7S0S - chains C and E of the 35 polymer chains in the assembly; structure by electron microscopy, 3.05 A resolution.

Chain C:
Molecule: 23S rRNA
Organism: Mycolicibacterium smegmatis
Sequence (3120 nucleotides; numbered 1 to 3120; the number before each row is that of its first residue):
     1 UAAGUGUUUA AGGGCGCAUG GUGGAUGCCU UGGCACUGGG AGCCGAUGAA GGACGUAGGA
    61 GGCUGCGAUA AGCCUCGGGG AGCUGUCAAC CGAGCGUUGA UCCGAGGAUG UCCGAAUGGG
   121 GAAACCCGGC ACGAGUGAUG UCGUGUCACC AGGCGCUGAA UAUAUAGGCG UCUGGGGGGA
   181 ACGCGGGGAA GUGAAACAUC UCAGUACCCG UAGGAAGAGA AAACAAAAUG UGAUUCCGUG
   241 AGUAGUGGCG AGCGAAAGCG GAGGAUGGCU AAACCGUAUG CAUGUGAUAC CGGGUAGGGG
   301 UUGUGUGUGC GGGGUUGUGG GACCUAUCUU UCCGGCUCUA CCUGGCUGGA GGGCAGUGAG
   361 AAAAUGUUGU GGUUAGCGGA AAUGGCUUGG GAUGGCCUGC CGUAGACGGU GAGAGCCCGG
   421 UACGUGAAAA CCCGACGUCU GUCUUGAUGG UGUUCCCGAG UAGCAGCGGG CCCGUGGAAU
   481 CUGCUGUGAA UCUGCCGGGA CCACCCGGUA AGCCUGAAUA CUUCCCAGUG ACCGAUAGCG
   541 GAUUAGUACC GUGAGGGAAU GGUGAAAAGU ACCCCGGGAG GGGAGUGAAA GAGUACCUGA
   601 AACCGUGCGC UUACAAUCCG UCAGAGCCCU CGACGUGUCG UGGGGUGAUG GCGUGCCUUU
   661 UGAAGAAUGA GCCUGCGAGU CAGGGACAUG UCGCGAGGUU AACCCGGGUG GGGUAGCCGC
   721 AGCGAAAGCG AGUCUGAAUA GGGCGUAUCC ACACAAGAGU GUGUGGUGUA GUGGUGUGUU
   781 CUGGACCCGA AGCGGAGUGA UCUACCCAUG GCCAGGGUGA AGCGCGGGUA AGACCGCGUG
   841 GAGGCCCGAA CCCACUUAGG UUGAAGACUG AGGGGAUGAG CUGUGGGUAG GGGUGAAAGG
   901 CCAAUCAAAC UCCGUGAUAG CUGGUUCUCC CCGAAAUGCA UUUAGGUGCA GCGUCGCAUG
   961 UUUCUUGCCG GAGGUAGAGC UACUGGAUGG CCGAUGGGCC CCACAGGGUU ACUGACGUCA
  1021 GCCAAACUCC GAAUGCCGGU AAGUCCAAGA GUGCGGCAGU GAGACGGCGG GGGAUAAGCU
  1081 CCGUGCGUCG AGAGGGAAAC AGCCCAGAUC GCCGGCUAAG GCCCCUAAGC GUGUGCUAAG
  1141 UGGAAAAGGA UGUGCAGUCG CGAAGACAAC CAGGAGGUUG GCUUAGAAGC AGCCACCCUU
  1201 GAAAGAGUGC GUAAUAGCUC ACUGGUCAAG UGAUUGUGCG CCGAUAAUGU AGCGGGGCUC
  1261 AAGCACACCG CCGAAGCCGC GGCAGCCAAC GUGUUGGCUG GGUAGGGGAG CGUCCUGCAU
  1321 CCGGUGAAGC CGCCGAGUGA UCGAGUGGUG GAGGGUGUGG GAGUGAGAAU GCAGGCAUGA
  1381 GUAGCGAUUA GGCAAGUGAG AACCUUGCCC GCCGAAAGAC CAAGGGUUCC UGGGCCAGGC
  1441 CAGUCCGCCC AGGGUGAGUC GGGACCUAAG GCGAGGCCGA CAGGCGUAGU CGAUGGACAA
  1501 CGGGUUGAUA UUCCCGUACC CGUGUAUGUG CGUCCAUGAU GAAUCAGCGG UACUAACCAU
  1561 CCAAAACCAC CGUGACCGCA CCUUUCGGGG UGUGGCGUUG GUGGGGCUGC AUGGGACCUU
  1621 CGUUGGUAGU AGUCAAGCGA UGGGGUGACG CAGGAAGGUA GCCGUACCGG UCAGUGGUAA
  1681 UACCGGGGUA AGCCUGUAGG GAGUCAGAUA GGUAAAUCCG UCUGGCAUAU AUCCUGAGAG
  1741 GUGAUGCAUA GCCGAGUGAG GCGAAUUCGG UGAUCCUAUG CUGCCGAGAA AAGCCUCUAG
  1801 CGAGGACAUA CACGGCCCGU ACCCCAAACC AACACAGGUG GUCAGGUAGA GAAUACUAAG
  1861 GCGUACGAGU GAACUAUGGU UAAGGAACUC GGCAAAAUGC CCCCGUAACU UCGGGAGAAG
  1921 GGGGACCCAC AUGGCGUGUA AGCCUUUACG GCCCAAGCGU GAGUGGGUGG CACAAACCAG
  1981 UGAGAAGCGA CUGUUUACUA AAAACACAGG UCCGUGCGAA GUCGCAAGAC GAUGUAUACG
  2041 GACUGACGCC UGCCCGGUGC UGGAAGGUUA AGAGGACCCG UUAACUCCCU UUGGGGGUGA
  2101 AGCGGAGAAU UUAAGCCCCA GUAAACGGCG GUGGUAACUA UAAXCAUCCU AAGGUAGCGA
  2161 AAUUCCUUGU CGGGUAAGUU CCGACCUGCA CGAAUGGCGU AACGACUUCU CAACUGUCUC
  2221 AACCAUAGAC UCGGCGAAAU UGCACUACGA GUAAAGAUGC UCGUUACGCG CGGCAGGACG
  2281 AAAAGACCCC GGGACCUUCA CUACAACUUG GUAUUGGUGC UCGAUACGGU UUGUGUAGGA
  2341 UAGGUGGGAG ACUGUGAAGC UCACACGCCA GUGUGGGUGG AGUCGUUGUU GAAAUACCAC
  2401 UCUGAUCGUA UUGGGCCUCU AACCUCGGAC CGUAUAUCCG GUUCAGGGAC AGUGCCUGGU
  2461 GGGUAGUUUA ACUGGGGCGG UUGCCUCCUA AAAUGUAACG GAGGCGCCCA AAGGUUCCCU
  2521 CAACCUGGAC GGCAAUCAGG UGUUGAGUGU AAGUGCACAA GGGAGCUUGA CUGCGAGACG
  2581 GACAUGUCGA GCAGGGACGA AAGUCGGGAC UAGUGAUCCG GCACCUCUGA GUGGAAGGGG
  2641 UGUCGCUCAA CGGAUAAAAG GUACCCCGGG GAUAACAGGC UGAUCUUCCC CAAGAGUCCA
  2701 UAUCGACGGG AUGGUUUGGC ACCUCGAUGU CGGCUCGUCG CAUCCUGGGG CUGGAGCAGG
  2761 UCCCAAGGGU UGGGCUGUUC GCCCAUUAAA GCGGCACGCG AGCUGGGUUU AGAACGUCGU
  2821 GAGACAGUUC GGUCUCUAUC CGCCGCGCGC GUCAGAAGCU UGAGGAAACC UGUCCCUAGU
  2881 ACGAGAGGAC CGGGACGGAC GAACCUCUGG UAUACCAGUU GUCCCACCAG GGGCACGGCU
  2941 GGAUAGCCAC GUUCGGACAG GAUAACCGCU GAAAGCAUCU AAGCGGGAAA CCUCUUCCAA
  3001 GACCAGGCUU CUCACCCUCU AGGAGGGAUA AGGCCCCCCG CAGACCACGG GAUUGAUAGA
  3061 CCAGACCUGG AAGCCUAGUA AUAGGUGCAG GGAACUGGCA CUAACCGGCC GAAAACUUAC
Unresolved in the structure: 1
Modified / non-standard residues: AI5 ((2S)-4-[2-[(2R,3S,4R,5R)-5-(6-aminopurin-9-yl)-3,4-bis(oxidanyl)oxolan-2-yl]ethyl-[2-[(2R,3R,4R,5R)-2-(4-azanyl-2-oxidanylidene-pyrimidin-1-yl)-5-[bis(oxidanyl)phosphanyloxymethyl]-4-oxidanyl-oxolan-3-yl]oxyethyl]amino]-2-azanyl-butanoic acid) at position 2144
Bound ions: Mg2+ site 1 near U7 (its only coordinating residue here); Mg2+ site 2: A10, G12, G13; Mg2+ site 3: C28, G1354; Mg2+ site 4: C43, G214; Mg2+ site 5 near U64 (its only coordinating residue here); Mg2+ site 6 near U69 (its only coordinating residue here); Mg2+ site 7 near U117 (its only coordinating residue here); Mg2+ site 8: A159, U163; Mg2+ site 9: G191, U2467; Mg2+ site 10 near G191 (its only coordinating residue here); Mg2+ site 11: A196, C197; Mg2+ site 12 near G217 (its only coordinating residue here); 232 more Mg2+ sites not listed

Chain E:
Name: 50S ribosomal protein L3
Organism: Mycolicibacterium smegmatis
UniProtKB: A0A0D6H852 (A0A0D6H852_MYCSM); residue numbers follow UniProt; this construct covers 2-215
Sequence (214 residues; numbered 2 to 215; the number before each row is that of its first residue):
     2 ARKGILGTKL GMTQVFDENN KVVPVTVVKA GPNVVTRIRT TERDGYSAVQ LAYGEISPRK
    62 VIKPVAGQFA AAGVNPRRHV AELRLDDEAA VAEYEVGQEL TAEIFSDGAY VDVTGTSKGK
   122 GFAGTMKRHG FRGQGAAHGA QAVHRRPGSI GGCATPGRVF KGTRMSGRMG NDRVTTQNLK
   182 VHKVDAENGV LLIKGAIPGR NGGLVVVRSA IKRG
Bound ions: Mg2+ site 1: Gln142 (shared with G860(C), U861(C) of chain C); Mg2+ site 2 near Pro157 (its only coordinating residue here)

Interface between chain C and chain E:
Contacting residue pairs (211):
  A858(C) - Gly140(E)  phosphate contact
  G859(C) - Gln142(E)  phosphate contact
  G859(C) - Ala143(E)  phosphate contact
  U861(C) - Gln142(E)  base contact
  U1248(C) - Thr156(E)  base contact
  U1248(C) - Pro157(E)  base contact
  U1248(C) - Arg159(E)  hydrogen bond to the base
  U1248(C) - Phe161(E)  base contact
  A1872(C) - Phe123(E)  hydrogen bond to the sugar
  A1873(C) - Phe123(E)  sugar contact
  A1873(C) - Ala124(E)  sugar contact
  A1873(C) - Gly125(E)  sugar contact
  A1873(C) - Ser167(E)  sugar contact
  C1874(C) - Arg146(E)  salt bridge to the phosphate
  C1874(C) - Arg147(E)  phosphate contact
  U1875(C) - Ala143(E)  sugar contact
  U1875(C) - Val144(E)  phosphate contact
  U1875(C) - His145(E)  hydrogen bond to the phosphate
  U1875(C) - Arg146(E)  hydrogen bond to the phosphate
  A1876(C) - Ala143(E)  phosphate contact
  A1876(C) - His145(E)  salt bridge to the phosphate
  C1888(C) - His139(E)  hydrogen bond to the base
  U1889(C) - His139(E)  sugar contact
  G1891(C) - His139(E)  hydrogen bond to the base
  C1893(C) - Ala138(E)  base contact
  C1893(C) - His139(E)  stacking on the base
  U2217(C) - Ala137(E)  phosphate contact
  U2217(C) - Ala138(E)  sugar contact
  U2217(C) - His139(E)  sugar contact
  C2218(C) - Gly136(E)  phosphate contact
  C2218(C) - Ala137(E)  hydrogen bond to the phosphate
  A2221(C) - Met127(E)  sugar contact
  A2222(C) - Arg146(E)  salt bridge to the phosphate
  C2223(C) - Lys128(E)  salt bridge to the phosphate
  C2248(C) - Arg159(E)  hydrogen bond to the phosphate
  G2249(C) - Pro157(E)  phosphate contact
  G2249(C) - Arg159(E)  salt bridge to the phosphate
  G2256(C) - Thr156(E)  hydrogen bond to the base
  G2272(C) - Phe123(E)  base contact
  G2273(C) - Met166(E)  hydrogen bond to the base
  G2273(C) - Ser167(E)  sugar contact
  C2274(C) - Ile151(E)  sugar contact
  C2274(C) - Met166(E)  base contact
  A2275(C) - Arg147(E)  salt bridge to the phosphate
  A2275(C) - Gly149(E)  phosphate contact
  A2275(C) - Ile151(E)  phosphate contact
  G2276(C) - Gly149(E)  phosphate contact
  G2276(C) - Ser150(E)  phosphate contact
  G2276(C) - Ile151(E)  hydrogen bond to the phosphate
  G2276(C) - Gly152(E)  sugar contact
  G2276(C) - Gly153(E)  hydrogen bond to the sugar
  G2276(C) - Cys154(E)  phosphate contact
  G2276(C) - Gly158(E)  hydrogen bond to the base
  G2276(C) - Arg159(E)  sugar contact
  G2276(C) - Val160(E)  base contact
  G2277(C) - Cys154(E)  hydrogen bond to the phosphate
  G2277(C) - Ala155(E)  sugar contact
  G2277(C) - Gly158(E)  sugar contact
  U2735(C) - Arg133(E)  phosphate contact
  U2735(C) - Gly134(E)  sugar contact
  U2735(C) - Gln135(E)  sugar contact
  U2735(C) - Pro148(E)  hydrogen bond to the sugar
  U2735(C) - Ser150(E)  hydrogen bond to the base
  C2736(C) - Phe132(E)  sugar contact
  C2736(C) - Arg133(E)  salt bridge to the phosphate
  C2736(C) - Pro148(E)  sugar contact
  C2736(C) - Ser150(E)  hydrogen bond to the base
  G2737(C) - Arg165(E)  salt bridge to the phosphate
  U2738(C) - Phe161(E)  sugar contact
  C2795(C) - Thr156(E)  hydrogen bond to the sugar
  A2796(C) - Cys154(E)  hydrogen bond to the base
  A2796(C) - Ala155(E)  base contact
  A2796(C) - Thr156(E)  phosphate contact
  G2798(C) - Ser150(E)  hydrogen bond to the base
  G2798(C) - Gly152(E)  hydrogen bond to the base
  G2798(C) - Gly153(E)  sugar contact
  G2798(C) - Cys154(E)  hydrogen bond to the sugar
  C2799(C) - Ser150(E)  hydrogen bond to the sugar
  C2799(C) - Gly152(E)  sugar contact
  C2799(C) - Cys154(E)  sugar contact
  G2802(C) - Gln135(E)  base contact
  G2802(C) - Val144(E)  sugar contact
  G2802(C) - Arg147(E)  salt bridge to the phosphate
  G2802(C) - Gly149(E)  base contact
  G2802(C) - Ser150(E)  base contact
  C2803(C) - Ala141(E)  sugar contact
  C2803(C) - Gln142(E)  phosphate contact
  C2803(C) - Val144(E)  sugar contact
  U2804(C) - His139(E)  phosphate contact
  U2804(C) - Gly140(E)  sugar contact
  U2804(C) - Gln142(E)  hydrogen bond to the phosphate
  G2805(C) - Gly140(E)  phosphate contact
  U2835(C) - Gln142(E)  phosphate contact
  G2842(C) - Ile151(E)  base contact
  G2842(C) - Arg159(E)  sugar contact
  G2842(C) - Val160(E)  hydrogen bond to the sugar
  C2843(C) - Val160(E)  sugar contact
  C2843(C) - Lys162(E)  salt bridge to the phosphate
  C2843(C) - Gly163(E)  phosphate contact
  C2843(C) - Thr164(E)  sugar contact
  C2843(C) - Met166(E)  base contact
  C2844(C) - Arg129(E)  hydrogen bond to the sugar
  C2844(C) - Lys162(E)  phosphate contact
  C2844(C) - Gly163(E)  hydrogen bond to the phosphate
  C2844(C) - Thr164(E)  sugar contact
  C2844(C) - Met166(E)  sugar contact
  C2844(C) - Ser167(E)  hydrogen bond to the sugar
  C2844(C) - Gly168(E)  sugar contact
  G2845(C) - Arg129(E)  salt bridge to the phosphate
  G2845(C) - Gly168(E)  sugar contact
  G2845(C) - Arg169(E)  hydrogen bond to the sugar
  C2846(C) - Arg169(E)  sugar contact
  A2857(C) - Val66(E)  sugar contact
  A2857(C) - Gln69(E)  base contact
  G2858(C) - Val66(E)  sugar contact
  G2858(C) - Gln69(E)  base contact
  C2859(C) - Arg40(E)  base contact
  C2859(C) - Gln51(E)  hydrogen bond to the sugar
  C2859(C) - Val81(E)  sugar contact
  C2859(C) - Ala82(E)  phosphate contact
  C2859(C) - Glu83(E)  hydrogen bond to the sugar
  U2860(C) - Tyr47(E)  hydrogen bond to the sugar
  U2860(C) - Ala82(E)  phosphate contact
  U2860(C) - Glu83(E)  hydrogen bond to the phosphate
  U2861(C) - Tyr47(E)  sugar contact
  U2861(C) - Arg85(E)  salt bridge to the phosphate
  G2862(C) - Arg85(E)  salt bridge to the phosphate
  A2903(C) - Ser118(E)  phosphate contact
  A2903(C) - Ile198(E)  sugar contact
  A2903(C) - Pro199(E)  sugar contact
  C2904(C) - Lys10(E)  hydrogen bond to the phosphate
  C2904(C) - Met13(E)  sugar contact
  C2904(C) - Ser118(E)  phosphate contact
  C2904(C) - Lys119(E)  hydrogen bond to the phosphate
  C2904(C) - Ala197(E)  sugar contact
  C2904(C) - Ile198(E)  sugar contact
  C2904(C) - Pro199(E)  sugar contact
  C2904(C) - Gly200(E)  hydrogen bond to the phosphate
  C2905(C) - Lys10(E)  salt bridge to the phosphate
  C2905(C) - Met13(E)  sugar contact
  C2905(C) - Lys119(E)  salt bridge to the phosphate
  U2906(C) - Met13(E)  sugar contact
  U2906(C) - Thr14(E)  sugar contact
  U2906(C) - Gln15(E)  hydrogen bond to the sugar
  U2906(C) - Pro25(E)  base contact
  C2907(C) - Gln15(E)  sugar contact
  C2947(C) - Lys119(E)  salt bridge to the phosphate
  C2947(C) - Lys128(E)  phosphate contact
  C2948(C) - Lys121(E)  salt bridge to the phosphate
  C2948(C) - Lys128(E)  salt bridge to the phosphate
  U2952(C) - Pro25(E)  sugar contact
  U2953(C) - Leu180(E)  sugar contact
  U2953(C) - Lys195(E)  sugar contact
  U2953(C) - Gly196(E)  sugar contact
  C2954(C) - Gln178(E)  hydrogen bond to the sugar
  C2954(C) - Asn179(E)  phosphate contact
  C2954(C) - Leu180(E)  sugar contact
  C2954(C) - Lys195(E)  salt bridge to the phosphate
  G2955(C) - Gln178(E)  sugar contact
  G2955(C) - Asn179(E)  hydrogen bond to the phosphate
  G2955(C) - Lys213(E)  hydrogen bond to the phosphate
  G2955(C) - Arg214(E)  salt bridge to the phosphate
  G2956(C) - Lys213(E)  salt bridge to the phosphate
  A2957(C) - Lys213(E)  base contact
  U2995(C) - Gln178(E)  sugar contact
  U2995(C) - Ile212(E)  phosphate contact
  U2995(C) - Lys213(E)  sugar contact
  U2996(C) - Thr176(E)  phosphate contact
  C2997(C) - Arg174(E)  phosphate contact
  C2997(C) - Thr176(E)  hydrogen bond to the phosphate
  C2998(C) - Arg174(E)  phosphate contact
  G3007(C) - Asp45(E)  sugar contact
  C3008(C) - Arg38(E)  hydrogen bond to the sugar
  C3008(C) - Arg40(E)  hydrogen bond to the base
  C3008(C) - Arg44(E)  phosphate contact
  C3008(C) - Asp45(E)  hydrogen bond to the sugar
  U3009(C) - Arg38(E)  sugar contact
  U3009(C) - Arg44(E)  salt bridge to the phosphate
  U3009(C) - Gln69(E)  hydrogen bond to the base
  U3010(C) - Lys64(E)  sugar contact
  U3010(C) - Pro65(E)  hydrogen bond to the sugar
  U3010(C) - Gly68(E)  sugar contact
  U3010(C) - Gln69(E)  sugar contact
  C3011(C) - Lys64(E)  phosphate contact
  C3011(C) - Pro65(E)  sugar contact
  U3012(C) - Lys64(E)  salt bridge to the phosphate
  A3031(C) - Lys64(E)  phosphate contact
  A3031(C) - Pro65(E)  sugar contact
  G3032(C) - Ile63(E)  phosphate contact
  G3032(C) - Lys64(E)  hydrogen bond to the phosphate
  G3033(C) - Ile63(E)  phosphate contact
  C3041(C) - Lys119(E)  base contact
  C3041(C) - Arg201(E)  sugar contact
  A3042(C) - Asn172(E)  sugar contact
  A3042(C) - Arg201(E)  phosphate contact
  G3043(C) - Gly120(E)  phosphate contact
  G3043(C) - Lys121(E)  phosphate contact
  G3043(C) - Gly122(E)  hydrogen bond to the phosphate
  G3043(C) - Arg169(E)  sugar contact
  G3043(C) - Met170(E)  phosphate contact
  G3043(C) - Asn172(E)  hydrogen bond to the phosphate
  A3044(C) - Gly122(E)  phosphate contact
  A3044(C) - Phe123(E)  hydrogen bond to the phosphate
  C3046(C) - Arg169(E)  base contact
  G3050(C) - Arg79(E)  phosphate contact
  G3051(C) - Lys61(E)  salt bridge to the phosphate
  G3051(C) - Arg79(E)  salt bridge to the phosphate
  A3052(C) - Arg60(E)  salt bridge to the phosphate
  A3052(C) - Lys61(E)  phosphate contact
  U3054(C) - Arg60(E)  hydrogen bond to the sugar
  G3055(C) - Arg60(E)  sugar contact
Also at the interface, not in a pair above, chain C (92 interface residues in all): G860, G1249, A2856, A2902, A3047
Also at the interface, not in a pair above, chain E (94 interface residues in all): Ala72, Thr115, Val175, Thr177

Summary:
The interface between chain C and chain E involves 92 residues on one side and 94 on the other, with 51
hydrogen bonds, 26 salt bridges and 1 aromatic stacking contact. Polar contacts include U1248(C)-Arg159(E),
C1888(C)-His139(E) and G1891(C)-His139(E).
Chain C is 23S rRNA and chain E is 50S ribosomal protein L3, both from Mycolicibacterium smegmatis; the
structure, M. tuberculosis ribosomal RNA methyltransferase TlyA bound to M. smegmatis 50S ribosomal subunit,
was determined by electron microscopy.
